PDB entry 8DV6 | X-ray diffraction, 3.38 A resolution | chains A and H of the 6 polymer chains in the assembly

# Chain A
Molecule: Envelope protein E
Source organism: Zika virus ZIKV/Human/Cambodia/FSS13025/2010
Reference sequence: A0A384KMW4 (A0A384KMW4_ZIKV); residues 1-405 here correspond to UniProt positions 291-695 (UniProt number = residue number + 290)
Amino-acid sequence (415 residues; row label = number of the first residue in the row):
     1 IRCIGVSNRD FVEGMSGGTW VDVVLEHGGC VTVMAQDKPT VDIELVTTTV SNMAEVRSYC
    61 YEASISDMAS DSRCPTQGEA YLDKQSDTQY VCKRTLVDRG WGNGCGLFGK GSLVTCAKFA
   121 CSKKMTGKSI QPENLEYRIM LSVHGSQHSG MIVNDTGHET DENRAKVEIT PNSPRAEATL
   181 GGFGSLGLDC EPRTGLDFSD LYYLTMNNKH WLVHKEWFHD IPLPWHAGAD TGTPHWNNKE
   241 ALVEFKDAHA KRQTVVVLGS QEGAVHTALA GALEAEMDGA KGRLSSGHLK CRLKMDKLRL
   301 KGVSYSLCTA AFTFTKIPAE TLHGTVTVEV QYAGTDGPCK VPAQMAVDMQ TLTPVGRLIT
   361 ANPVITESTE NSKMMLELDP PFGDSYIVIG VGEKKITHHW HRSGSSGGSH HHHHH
Disordered / not traced: 406-415
Differences from the reference sequence: expression tag (406-415)
Disulfide bonds: Cys3-Cys30, Cys60-Cys121, Cys74-Cys105, Cys92-Cys116, Cys190-Cys291, Cys308-Cys339
From the paper describing this entry:
  - post-translational modification sites: Asn154

# Chain H
Molecule: mAb Fab Heavy Chain
Source organism: Homo sapiens
Notes: antibody fragment or engineered binder
Amino-acid sequence (240 residues; numbered 1 to 240; the number before each row is that of its first residue):
     1 RVHLVESGGG VVQPGRSLRL SCVASGFAFS NYHMHWVRQA PGKGLEWVAI IWDDGSDQYY
    61 ADSVKGRFTI SRDNSKNTLF LQMNRLRAED TALYYCVGGS SAYNGDNGWR EAASLDDWGQ
   121 GTLVTVSSAS TKGPSVFPLA PSSKSTSGGT AALGCLVKDY FPEPVTVSWN SGALTSGVHT
   181 FPAVLQSSGL YSLSSVVTVP SSSLGTQTYI CNVNHKPSNT KVDKKVEPKS CDKTHHHHHH
Disordered / not traced: 231-240
Disulfide bonds: Cys22-Cys96, Cys155-Cys211

# How chain A and chain H interact
Contacting residue pairs - 18 pairs, chain A then chain H:
  Met68(A) with Trp52(H), hydrophobic; Trp109(H); Arg110(H); Glu111(H), hydrogen bond (backbone-backbone)
  Ala69(A) with Trp109(H)
  Ser70(A) with Gly108(H); Trp109(H), hydrogen bond (backbone-backbone)
  Asp71(A) with Asn104(H), hydrogen bond; Asn107(H)
  Ser72(A) with Asn107(H), hydrogen bond (side chain-backbone)
  Arg73(A) with Asn104(H); Asn107(H), hydrogen bond
  Lys251(A) with Asp106(H); Trp109(H)
  Arg252(A) with Trp52(H); Asp54(H), salt bridge; Ser56(H); Trp109(H)
Other interface residues (no listed pair), chain A (10 interface residues in all): Asp67, His249
Other interface residues (no listed pair), chain H (11 interface residues in all): Ala112
The authors on this interface:
  - pairs named by the authors: Arg252(A)-Asp54(H) (salt bridge), Ser56(H)-Arg252(A)
  - epitope / paratope residues, chain A: Asp67(A), Met68(A), Ser70(A), Ser72(A), Arg73(A), Arg252(A)
  - epitope / paratope residues, chain H: Asp54(H), Ser56(H), Asn107(H), Trp109(H), Glu111(H)
  - hot spots on chain H (mutagenesis) - D57S/Q58A/K76S: decreased binding to Envelope protein E (chain A)

# Summary
Chain A and chain H form an interface of 10 and 11 residues respectively, with 5 hydrogen bonds and 1 salt
bridge. Polar contacts include Arg252(A)-Asp54(H), Asp71(A)-Asn104(H) and Ser72(A)-Asn107(H). The paper
describes a salt bridge between Arg252(A) and Asp54(H); a contact between Ser56(H) and Arg252(A). From the
paper: D57S/Q58A/K76S of chain H reduce binding to Envelope protein E (chain A); epitope/paratope residues
Asp67(A), Met68(A) and Asp54(H) among others.
Chain A is Envelope protein E (Zika virus ZIKV/Human/Cambodia/FSS13025/2010) and chain H is mAb Fab Heavy
Chain (Homo sapiens); the structure, Zika virus envelope protein structure in complex with a potent Human mAb,
was determined by X-ray diffraction together with 7YAR from the same study.
